Entry 7TK2 (electron microscopy, 6.50 A resolution (low resolution: residue-level contacts below are approximate; hydrogen-bond / salt-bridge calls are withheld)); this record covers chains H and I of the 27 polymer chains in the assembly.

Chain H:
Protein: ATP synthase subunit delta
Source organism: Saccharomyces cerevisiae
Reference sequence: Q12165 (ATPD_YEAST); residues 1-138 here correspond to UniProt positions 23-160 (UniProt number = residue number + 22)
Chain sequence (138 residues; each row starts with the number of its first residue):
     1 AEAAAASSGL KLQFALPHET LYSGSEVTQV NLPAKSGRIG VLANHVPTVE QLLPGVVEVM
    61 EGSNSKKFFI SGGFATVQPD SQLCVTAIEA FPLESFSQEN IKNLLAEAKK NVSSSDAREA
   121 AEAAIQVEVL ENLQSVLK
Disordered / not traced: 1-10, 24-25, 91, 98, 116-117, 137-138

Chain I:
Protein: ATP synthase subunit epsilon
Source organism: Saccharomyces cerevisiae
Reference sequence: P21306 (ATP5E_YEAST); residues 1-61 here correspond to UniProt positions 2-62 (UniProt number = residue number + 1)
Chain sequence (61 residues; numbered 1 to 61; the number before each row is that of its first residue):
     1 SAWRKAGISY AAYLNVAAQA IRSSLKTELQ TASVLNRSQT DAFYTQYKNG TAASEPTPIT
    61 K
Disordered / not traced: 1-7, 24-26, 50-52

How chain H and chain I interact:
Contacting residue pairs - 6 pairs, chain H then chain I:
  S71(H) - L14(I)
  F96(H) - T27(I)
  F96(H) - E28(I)
  F96(H) - L29(I)
  S97(H) - T27(I)
  I101(H) - T27(I)
Other interface residues (no listed pair), chain I (5 interface residues in all): S23

In short:
4 residues of chain H face 5 of chain I across their interface.
Here chain H is ATP synthase subunit delta and chain I is ATP synthase subunit epsilon, both from
Saccharomyces cerevisiae. Entry 7TK2 (Yeast ATP synthase State 1binding(a) with 10 mM ATP backbone model) was
determined by electron microscopy, deposited together with 7TJS, 7TJT, 7TJU, 7TJV, 7TJW, 7TJX and 30 further
entries.
